7X7T - chains G and H of the 7 polymer chains in the assembly; structure by electron microscopy, 3.48 A resolution.

# Chain G
Molecule: Spike protein S1
Source organism: Severe acute respiratory syndrome coronavirus 2
Reference sequence: P0DTC2 (SPIKE_SARS2); numbering as in UniProt (aligned over 324-527)
Sequence (204 residues; row label = number of the first residue in the row):
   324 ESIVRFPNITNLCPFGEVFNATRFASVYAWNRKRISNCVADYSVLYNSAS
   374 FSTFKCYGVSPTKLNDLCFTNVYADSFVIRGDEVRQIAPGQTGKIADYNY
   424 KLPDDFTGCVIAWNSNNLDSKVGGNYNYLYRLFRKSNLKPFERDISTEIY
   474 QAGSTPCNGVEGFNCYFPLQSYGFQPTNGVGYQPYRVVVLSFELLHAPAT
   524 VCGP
Disordered / not traced: 324-332, 476-482, 527
Disulfide bonds: Cys-379/Cys-432
Covalently attached groups: N-acetylglucosamine (NAG) linked to Asn-343
Swiss-Prot annotation at these positions:
  - region: Arg-403 to Asp-405 (Integrin-binding motif), Asn-448 to Phe-456 (Immunodominant HLA epitope recognized by the CD8+)
  - glycosylation: Ser-325 (O-linked (HexNAc...) serine), Asn-331 (N-linked (GlcNAc...) (complex) asparagine), Asn-343 (N-linked (GlcNAc...) (complex) asparagine)
  - natural variant: Gly-339 (G339D: In strain: Omicron/BA.1, Omicron/BA.2 and 4 more; G339H: In strain: Omicron/BA.2.75, Omicron/XBB.1.5 and 1 more), Arg-346 (R346K: In strain: Mu/B.1.621; R346T: In strain: Omicron/BQ.1.1, Omicron/XBB.1.5 and 1 more), Leu-368 (L368I: In strain: Omicron/XBB.1.5, Omicron/EG.5.1), Ser-371 (S371F: In strain: Omicron/BA.2, Omicron/BA.2.12.1 and 6 more; S371L: In strain: Omicron/BA.1), Ser-373 (S373P: In strain: Omicron/BA.1, Omicron/BA.2 and 7 more), Ser-375 (S375F: In strain: Omicron/BA.1, Omicron/BA.2 and 7 more), Thr-376 (T376A: In strain: Omicron/BA.2, Omicron/BA.2.12.1 and 5 more), Asp-405 (D405N: In strain: Omicron/BA.2, Omicron/BA.2.12.1 and 6 more), Arg-408 (R408S: In strain: Omicron/BA.2, Omicron/BA.2.12.1 and 6 more), Lys-417 (K417N: In strain: Beta/B.1.351, Omicron/BA.1 and 8 more; K417T: In strain: Gamma/P.1), Asn-440 (N440K: In strain: Omicron/BA.1, Omicron/BA.2 and 7 more), Lys-444 (K444T: In strain: Omicron/BQ.1.1), 16 further natural variant entries in UniProt
  - mutagenesis: Asn-331 (N331Q: Reduced viral infectivity), Asn-343 (N343Q: Reduced viral infectivity), Leu-452 (L452R: Increased resistance to neutralizing antibodies. Decreases HLA binding to NF9 epitope. Increased binding affinity to human ACE2), Tyr-453 (Y453F: Decreased HLA binding to NF9 epitope. Increased binding affinity to human ACE2), Ala-475 (A475V: Increased resistance to neutralizing antibodies), Val-483 (V483A: Increased resistance to neutralizing antibodies), Glu-484 (E484D: Increased replication in human TMEM106B overexpressing cells), Phe-490 (F490L: Increased resistance to neutralizing antibodies and human covalescent sera neutralization), Gln-493 (Q493N: Reduced host ACE2-binding affinity in vitro; Q493Y: Reduced host ACE2-binding affinity in vitro), Asn-501 (N501T: Reduced host ACE2-binding affinity in vitro; N501Y: Increased binding affinity to human ACE2), His-519 (H519P: Increased resistance to human covalescent sera neutralization)

# Chain H
Molecule: X10 heavy chain
Source organism: Mus musculus
Sequence (121 residues; numbered 1 to 121; the number before each row is that of its first residue):
     1 EVQLQQSGPELVKPGASVKISCKTSGYTFTEYTLHWVKQSHGKSLEWIGG
    51 FDPNFGGATYNLKFEDKATLTVDKSSNTAYMELRSLTSEDSAVFYCARGD
   101 YGTSYAYFDFWGQGTTLTVSS
Disulfide bonds: Cys-22/Cys-96

# Chain G / chain H interface
Pairs across the interface (26; chain G residue first):
  Asn-343(G) / Phe-55(H)
  Ala-344(G) / Phe-55(H)
  Thr-345(G) / Asp-52(H)
  Thr-345(G) / Phe-55(H)
  Thr-345(G) / Gly-57(H)
  Thr-345(G) / Ala-58(H)  hydrogen bond (side chain-backbone)
  Thr-345(G) / Thr-59(H)
  Thr-345(G) / Thr-103(H)
  Arg-346(G) / Thr-59(H)
  Arg-346(G) / Tyr-105(H)
  Asn-440(G) / Tyr-101(H)  hydrogen bond (backbone-side chain)
  Leu-441(G) / Asn-54(H)
  Leu-441(G) / Phe-55(H)  hydrophobic
  Leu-441(G) / Gly-102(H)
  Leu-441(G) / Thr-103(H)  hydrogen bond (backbone-side chain)
  Asp-442(G) / Thr-103(H)  hydrogen bond
  Ser-443(G) / Tyr-101(H)
  Lys-444(G) / Asp-100(H)  salt bridge
  Lys-444(G) / Tyr-101(H)
  Lys-444(G) / Ser-104(H)
  Asn-448(G) / Thr-103(H)  hydrogen bond (side chain-backbone)
  Asn-448(G) / Ser-104(H)
  Asn-450(G) / Thr-103(H)  hydrogen bond (side chain-backbone)
  Asn-450(G) / Ser-104(H)
  Asn-450(G) / Tyr-105(H)  hydrogen bond (side chain-backbone)
  Tyr-451(G) / Thr-103(H)  hydrogen bond
Also at the interface, not in a pair above, chain G (13 interface residues in all): Arg-509
Also at the interface, not in a pair above, chain H (13 interface residues in all): Tyr-107
From the paper, about this interface:
  - epitope / paratope residues, chain G: Asn-450(G)

# Overview
The chain G/chain H interface involves 13 residues from each chain, with 8 hydrogen bonds and 1 salt bridge.
Polar pairs include Lys-444(G)/Asp-100(H), Thr-345(G)/Ala-58(H) and Asn-440(G)/Tyr-101(H). Covalently linked
N-acetylglucosamine: at Asn-343(G). Curated annotation (UniProt) lists 11 mutagenesis sites on chain G. From
the paper: the epitope/paratope residue Asn-450(G).
Here chain G is Spike protein S1 (Severe acute respiratory syndrome coronavirus 2) and chain H is X10 heavy
chain (Mus musculus). Entry 7X7T (Cryo-EM structure of SARS-CoV-2 spike protein in complex with three nAbs
X01, X10 and X17) was determined by electron microscopy together with 7X7U and 7X7V from the same study.
